7NG4 - chains B and C of the 7 polymer chains in the assembly; structure by electron microscopy, 4.40 A resolution (low resolution: residue-level contacts below are approximate; hydrogen-bond / salt-bridge calls are withheld).

== Chain B (and C) ==
Protein: Lon protease homolog, mitochondrial
Source organism: Homo sapiens
Notes: EC 3.4.21.53; chain C of this document is another copy of the same molecule, construct and numbering; everything in this record applies to it too
Reference sequence: P36776 (LONM_HUMAN); numbering as in UniProt (aligned over 115-959)
Amino-acid sequence (853 residues; each row starts with the number of its first residue):
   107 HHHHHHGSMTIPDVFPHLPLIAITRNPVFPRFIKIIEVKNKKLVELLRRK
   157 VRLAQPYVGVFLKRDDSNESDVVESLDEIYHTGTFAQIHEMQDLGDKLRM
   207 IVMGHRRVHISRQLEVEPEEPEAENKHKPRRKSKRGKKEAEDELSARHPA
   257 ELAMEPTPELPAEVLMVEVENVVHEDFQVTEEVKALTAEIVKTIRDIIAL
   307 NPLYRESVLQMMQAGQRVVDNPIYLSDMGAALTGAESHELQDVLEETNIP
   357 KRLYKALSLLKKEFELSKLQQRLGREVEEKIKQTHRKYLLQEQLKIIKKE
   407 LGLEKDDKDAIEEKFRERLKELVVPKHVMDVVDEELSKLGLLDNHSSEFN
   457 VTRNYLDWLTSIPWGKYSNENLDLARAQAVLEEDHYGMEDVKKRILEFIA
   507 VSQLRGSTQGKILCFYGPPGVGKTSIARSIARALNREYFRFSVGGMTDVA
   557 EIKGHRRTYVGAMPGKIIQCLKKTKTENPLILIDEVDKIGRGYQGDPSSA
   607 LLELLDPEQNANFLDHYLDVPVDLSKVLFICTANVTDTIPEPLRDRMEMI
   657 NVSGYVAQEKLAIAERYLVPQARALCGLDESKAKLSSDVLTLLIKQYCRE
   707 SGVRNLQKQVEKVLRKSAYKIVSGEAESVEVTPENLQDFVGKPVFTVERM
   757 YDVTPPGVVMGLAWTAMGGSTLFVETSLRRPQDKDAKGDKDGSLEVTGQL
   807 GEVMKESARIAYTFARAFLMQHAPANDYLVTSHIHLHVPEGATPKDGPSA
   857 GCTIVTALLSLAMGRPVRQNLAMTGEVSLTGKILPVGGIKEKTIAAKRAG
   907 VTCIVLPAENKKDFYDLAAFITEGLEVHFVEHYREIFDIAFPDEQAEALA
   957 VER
Not modelled in the structure: 107-122, 222-271, 949-959
Construct notes: expression tag (107-114)
Bound ions: Mg2+: Thr530 (together with ATP)
Small-molecule neighbours: ATP (adenosine-5'-triphosphate): His491, Tyr492, Pro524, Pro525, Gly526, Val527, Gly528, Lys529, Thr530, Ser531, Asn640, Tyr661, Ile669, Tyr673, Arg710
Curated features (UniProtKB/Swiss-Prot):
  - active site: Ser855, Lys898
  - binding site (ATP): Gly523 to Thr530
What the authors report for this chain:
  - mutagenesis - K529R, E591Q, T803V, E812A, S855A: abolished catalytic activity (proteolytic activity)
  - mutagenesis - S855A: unchanged catalytic activity (ATPase activity)
  - catalytic residues: Thr803, His841, His843, Ser855
  - catalytic residues: Glu801, Arg815, Lys898 (proposed by the authors, not directly observed)
  - mutagenesis - T803V: decreased catalytic activity on ATPase
  - mutagenesis - H841F, H843F: abolished catalytic activity on proteolytically
  - mutagenesis - E801A: decreased catalytic activity (protease activity)
  - mutagenesis - E801A, E812A: decreased catalytic activity (ATPase activity)
  - mutagenesis - K529R, E591Q: abolished catalytic activity on ATPase

== Chain B / chain C interface ==
Contacting residue pairs (71; chain B residue first):
  Asn456(B) - Leu448(C)
  Arg459(B) - Leu447(C)
  Arg546(B) - Gln615(C)
  Ser548(B) - Glu609(C)
  Gly550(B) - Ser605(C)
  Gly551(B) - Ser605(C)
  Asp554(B) - Tyr565(C)
  Ala556(B) - Arg562(C)
  Glu557(B) - Arg562(C)
  Glu557(B) - His622(C)
  His561(B) - Arg562(C)
  His561(B) - Thr564(C)
  His561(B) - Tyr565(C)
  Val566(B) - Glu454(C)
  Val566(B) - Thr564(C)
  Gly567(B) - Glu454(C)
  Gly567(B) - Thr564(C)
  Ala568(B) - Thr564(C)
  Met569(B) - Arg562(C)
  Met569(B) - Arg563(C)
  Pro570(B) - Arg562(C)
  Lys572(B) - Asp625(C)
  Gln575(B) - Arg562(C)
  Lys579(B) - Asp625(C)
  Glu591(B) - Ser605(C)
  Glu591(B) - Leu608(C)
  Lys594(B) - Pro648(C)
  Tyr599(B) - Gln600(C)
  Leu681(B) - Arg511(C)
  Cys682(B) - Val507(C)
  Cys682(B) - Leu510(C)
  Cys682(B) - Arg511(C)
  Gly683(B) - Leu510(C)
  Leu684(B) - Leu510(C)
  Arg710(B) - Asp651(C)
  Arg710(B) - Arg652(C)
  Lys714(B) - Asp651(C)
  Glu717(B) - Lys517(C)
  Arg721(B) - Arg500(C)
  Arg721(B) - Glu503(C)
  Arg721(B) - Glu654(C)
  Lys722(B) - Glu503(C)
  Ala724(B) - Val507(C)
  Tyr725(B) - Lys499(C)
  Tyr725(B) - Leu502(C)
  Tyr725(B) - Glu503(C)
  Tyr725(B) - Ala506(C)
  Val728(B) - Ala506(C)
  Val728(B) - Gln509(C)
  Ser729(B) - Leu480(C)
  Met756(B) - Lys888(C)
  Tyr757(B) - Thr886(C)
  Glu781(B) - Leu885(C)
  Ser783(B) - Leu885(C)
  Leu784(B) - Thr819(C)
  Arg785(B) - Thr819(C)
  Arg785(B) - Arg822(C)
  Arg786(B) - Arg822(C)
  Pro787(B) - Met826(C)
  Pro787(B) - Val836(C)
  Lys790(B) - Asp795(C)
  Lys790(B) - Lys796(C)
  Lys790(B) - Asp797(C)
  Asp791(B) - Asp795(C)
  Lys796(B) - Asp795(C)
  Thr803(B) - Glu812(C)
  Gly804(B) - Glu812(C)
  Gln805(B) - Glu808(C)
  Gln805(B) - Val809(C)
  Gln805(B) - Glu812(C)
  His841(B) - Thr819(C)
Also at the interface, not in a pair above, chain B (59 interface residues in all): Ser453, Pro525, Met552, Thr553, Gly560, Gly571, Arg597, Asn640, Ala680, His843
Also at the interface, not in a pair above, chain C (49 interface residues in all): Ser452, Gln515, Gly601, Ala606, Leu620, Arg815, Ile816

== In short ==
59 residues of chain B and 49 residues of chain C are in contact. Chain B binds ATP. The paper reports
catalytic residues Thr803(B), His841(B) and His843(B) among others; K529R, E591Q and T803V of chain B, among
others, abolish catalytic activity (proteolytic activity); 8 substitutions were tested in all.
Chain B and chain C are both Lon protease homolog, mitochondrial (Homo sapiens); the structure, P1b-state of
wild type human mitochondrial LONP1 protease with bound endogenous substrate protein and in presence ..., was
determined by electron microscopy, deposited together with 7NFY, 7NG5, 7NGC and 7NGF.
